7CCQ - chains G and J of the 11 polymer chains in the assembly; structure by electron microscopy, 3.80 A resolution.

Chain G:
Name: Histone H2A type 1-B/E
Source organism: Homo sapiens
UniProt: P04908 (H2A1B_HUMAN); residues 15-117 here correspond to UniProt positions 16-118 (UniProt number = residue number + 1)
Sequence (103 residues; row label = number of the first residue in the row):
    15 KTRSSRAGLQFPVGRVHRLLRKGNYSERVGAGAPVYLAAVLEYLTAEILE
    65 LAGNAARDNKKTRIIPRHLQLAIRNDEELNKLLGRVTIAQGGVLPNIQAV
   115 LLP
Unresolved in the structure: 117
Curated features (UniProtKB/Swiss-Prot):
  - modified residue: Lys36 (N6-(2-hydroxyisobutyryl)lysine), Lys74 (N6-(2-hydroxyisobutyryl)lysine), Lys75 (N6-(2-hydroxyisobutyryl)lysine), Lys95 (N6-(2-hydroxyisobutyryl)lysine), Gln104 (N5-methylglutamine)
  - cross-link: Lys15 (Glycyl lysine isopeptide (Lys-Gly) (interchain with G-Cter in ubiquitin))

Chain J:
Molecule: 147-nt DNA strand
Source organism: Homo sapiens
Sequence (147 nucleotides; numbered -73 to 73; the number before each row is that of its first residue; numbers below 1 keep their minus sign (DC-73 is residue -73)):
   -73 CTGGAGAATCCCGGTGCCGAGGCCGCTCAATTGGTCGTAGACAGCTCTAG
   -23 CACCGCTTAAACGCACGTACGCGCTGTCCCCCGCGTTTTAACCGCCAAGG
    27 GGATTACTCCCTAGTCTCCAGGCACGTGTCAGATATATACATCCTGT

Interface between chain G and chain J:
Contacting residue pairs (11; chain G residue first):
  Lys15(G) - DT-43(J)  phosphate contact
  Lys15(G) - DT-42(J)  phosphate contact
  Thr16(G) - DT-43(J)  sugar contact
  Arg17(G) - DT-43(J)  salt bridge to the phosphate
  Arg20(G) - DT-42(J)  salt bridge to the phosphate
  Gly28(G) - DA-44(J)  phosphate contact
  Gly28(G) - DT-43(J)  phosphate contact
  Arg29(G) - DA-44(J)  phosphate contact
  Arg32(G) - DA-44(J)  salt bridge to the phosphate
  Arg42(G) - DA-35(J)  sugar contact
  Arg77(G) - DA-54(J)  sugar contact
Interface residues without a listed pair, chain G (10 interface residues in all): Ser18
Interface residues without a listed pair, chain J (8 interface residues in all): DG-55, DA-45, DT-36

In short:
10 residues of chain G and 8 residues of chain J are in contact, with 3 salt bridges. Among the polar pairs
are Arg17(G)-DT-43(J), Arg20(G)-DT-42(J) and Arg32(G)-DA-44(J).
Chain G is Histone H2A type 1-B/E and chain J is a 147-nt DNA strand, both from Homo sapiens; the structure,
Structure of the 1:1 cGAS-nucleosome complex, was determined by electron microscopy together with 7CCR from
the same study.
